PDB entry 7OCY | electron microscopy, 4.25 A resolution (low resolution: residue-level contacts below are approximate; hydrogen-bond / salt-bridge calls are withheld) | chains A and B of the 3 polymer chains in the assembly

[Chain A]
Protein: ABC transporter ATP-binding protein
From: Enterococcus faecalis
Reference sequence: A0A1B4XLV2 (A0A1B4XLV2_ENTFL); numbering as in UniProt (aligned over 1-571)
Chain sequence (571 residues; numbered 1 to 571; the number before each row is that of its first residue):
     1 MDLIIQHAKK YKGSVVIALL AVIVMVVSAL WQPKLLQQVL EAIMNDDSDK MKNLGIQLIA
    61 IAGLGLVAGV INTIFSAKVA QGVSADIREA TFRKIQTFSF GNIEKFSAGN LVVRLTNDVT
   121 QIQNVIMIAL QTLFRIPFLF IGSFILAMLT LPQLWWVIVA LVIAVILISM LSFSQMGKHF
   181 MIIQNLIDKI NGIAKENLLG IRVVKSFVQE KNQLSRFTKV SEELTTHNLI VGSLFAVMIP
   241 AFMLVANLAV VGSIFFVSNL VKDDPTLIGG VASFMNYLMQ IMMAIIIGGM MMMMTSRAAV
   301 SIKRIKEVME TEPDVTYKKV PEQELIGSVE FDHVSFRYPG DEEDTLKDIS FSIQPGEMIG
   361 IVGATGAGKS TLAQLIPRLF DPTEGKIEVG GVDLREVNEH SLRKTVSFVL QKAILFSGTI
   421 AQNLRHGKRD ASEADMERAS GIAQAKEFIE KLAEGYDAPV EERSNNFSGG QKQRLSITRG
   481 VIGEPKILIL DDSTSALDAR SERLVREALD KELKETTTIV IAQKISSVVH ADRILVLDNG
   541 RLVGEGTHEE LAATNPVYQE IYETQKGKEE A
Unresolved in the structure: 1, 339-344, 565-571
What the authors report for this chain:
  - mutagenesis - F235Q, M243D: decreased catalytic activity on Hoechst
  - mutagenesis - F180A, N228A: decreased growth
  - mutagenesis - M243D: increased growth

[Chain B]
Protein: ABC transporter ATP-binding protein
From: Enterococcus faecalis
Reference sequence: A0A1B4XLV0 (A0A1B4XLV0_ENTFL); residue numbers follow UniProt; this construct covers 1-589
Chain sequence (589 residues; each row starts with the number of its first residue):
     1 MTDLIKASKF FYHYLKRYKV SFLFIFLAIF AATYLQVKAP QFVGEAIQEL AKYAVNVMQG
    61 KDDKSAFVSV IWKLLIFYVL TSAASFIYSI LFTQVVGKST NRMRIGLFNK LEKLTIRFFD
   121 SHQDGEILSR FTSDLDNIQN SLNQALLQVL TNIALLVGVL IMMFRQNVEL AWATIASTPI
   181 AILIAVFVIS KARKYVDLQQ DEVGKLNGYM DEKISGQRVI ITNGLQEETI DGFLEQNEKV
   241 RAATYKGQVY SGLLFPMMQG MSLVNTAIVI FFGGWLAING SVDRAAALGL VVMFVQYSQQ
   301 YYQPLMQISS GYSMIQLAVT GARRLNEMFD EPDEIRPENG EKLEEINKAV ALNHVVFGYN
   361 PETPVLKDVS IHVDKGEMVA LVGPTGSGKT TIMNLMNRFY DVNEGAVTFD GVDIREMDLD
   421 SLRSHVGIVL QESVLFSGTI RENIAFGKPE ATDEEIVQAA KQANIHEFIV NLEQGYDTEI
   481 TEENNLFSTG QKQLVSIART IITNPELLIL DEATSNVDTV TEAKIQKAMD EAIKGRTSFV
   541 IAHRLKTILN ADRIIVLRDG EVIEEGNHHE LVEQDGFYAE LYKNQFVFE
Unresolved in the structure: 1, 447-449, 482-484, 586-589
What the authors report for this chain:
  - mutagenesis - E512Q: abolished catalytic activity (citing earlier work)
  - mutagenesis - D136A: decreased expression
  - mutagenesis - N143S: decreased catalytic activity on Hoechst
  - mutagenesis - D136A, N143A, N143S: decreased growth
  - mutagenesis - T151D, Q307E: increased growth

[Interface between chain A and chain B]
Contacting residue pairs - 121 pairs, chain A then chain B:
  Tyr11(A) - Arg241(B)
  Gln32(A) - Leu263(B)
  Leu36(A) - Ile270(B)
  Leu36(A) - Val295(B)
  Val39(A) - Ile270(B)
  Ile43(A) - Gly274(B)
  Ile43(A) - Ala277(B)
  Ile43(A) - Ile278(B)
  Ile43(A) - Arg284(B)
  Met44(A) - Leu288(B)
  Asp46(A) - Ile278(B)
  Asp46(A) - Arg284(B)
  Asp47(A) - Ile278(B)
  Ser48(A) - Ile278(B)
  Met51(A) - Trp275(B)
  Gly55(A) - Phe271(B)
  Leu58(A) - Ala267(B)
  Leu58(A) - Ile270(B)
  Ile59(A) - Val264(B)
  Ile59(A) - Ala267(B)
  Ala62(A) - Val264(B)
  Ala62(A) - Ala267(B)
  Leu66(A) - Met257(B)
  Leu66(A) - Gly260(B)
  Leu66(A) - Met261(B)
  Val70(A) - Met257(B)
  Thr73(A) - Gly252(B)
  Thr73(A) - Leu253(B)
  Ile74(A) - Tyr245(B)
  Ile74(A) - Val249(B)
  Ala77(A) - Val249(B)
  Lys78(A) - Tyr245(B)
  Gln81(A) - Arg241(B)
  Gln81(A) - Tyr245(B)
  Ala85(A) - Asn237(B)
  Ala85(A) - Arg241(B)
  Asp86(A) - Arg241(B)
  Arg88(A) - Phe233(B)
  Arg88(A) - Asn237(B)
  Glu89(A) - Phe233(B)
  Phe92(A) - Phe233(B)
  Arg93(A) - Ile230(B)
  Ile95(A) - Ile214(B)
  Gln96(A) - Gln226(B)
  Phe98(A) - Ile221(B)
  Phe100(A) - Arg218(B)
  Ile103(A) - Gln217(B)
  Leu111(A) - Ile214(B)
  Val112(A) - Asp211(B)
  Leu115(A) - Met210(B)
  Thr116(A) - Asn207(B)
  Gln123(A) - Gln248(B)
  Met127(A) - Gln248(B)
  Gln131(A) - Gly252(B)
  Gln131(A) - Pro256(B)
  Asn191(A) - Thr132(B)
  Asn191(A) - Asp136(B)
  Lys195(A) - Leu128(B)
  Glu196(A) - Phe436(B)
  Glu196(A) - Ser437(B)
  Glu196(A) - Thr481(B)
  Asn197(A) - Phe108(B)
  Asn197(A) - Glu112(B)
  Leu198(A) - Ile127(B)
  Ile201(A) - Phe119(B)
  Arg202(A) - Asp120(B)
  Lys205(A) - Glu112(B)
  Lys205(A) - Lys113(B)
  Lys205(A) - Leu114(B)
  Ser206(A) - Arg423(B)
  Val208(A) - Asp420(B)
  Gln209(A) - Ala445(B)
  Gln209(A) - Phe446(B)
  Gln209(A) - Glu450(B)
  Glu210(A) - Glu112(B)
  Leu214(A) - Phe108(B)
  Leu214(A) - Asn109(B)
  Leu214(A) - Glu112(B)
  Phe217(A) - Arg104(B)
  Phe217(A) - Phe108(B)
  Thr218(A) - Ile105(B)
  Ser221(A) - Asn101(B)
  Ser221(A) - Arg104(B)
  Glu222(A) - Asn101(B)
  Leu224(A) - Arg104(B)
  Thr225(A) - Asn101(B)
  Leu229(A) - Gln94(B)
  Gly232(A) - Thr93(B)
  Ala236(A) - Phe86(B)
  Ala236(A) - Ser89(B)
  Ala236(A) - Ile90(B)
  Pro240(A) - Ser82(B)
  Pro240(A) - Ser85(B)
  Pro240(A) - Phe86(B)
  Leu244(A) - Val79(B)
  Leu244(A) - Ser82(B)
  Asn247(A) - Tyr78(B)
  Val251(A) - Ile71(B)
  Val251(A) - Leu74(B)
  Ile254(A) - Phe67(B)
  Ile254(A) - Ile71(B)
  Phe255(A) - Phe67(B)
  Val257(A) - Leu50(B)
  Ser258(A) - Leu50(B)
  Ser258(A) - Tyr53(B)
  Ser258(A) - Lys64(B)
  Ser258(A) - Phe67(B)
  Asn259(A) - Lys64(B)
  Lys262(A) - Val57(B)
  Ile268(A) - Ile47(B)
  Ile268(A) - Leu50(B)
  Ile268(A) - Ala51(B)
  Ala272(A) - Val292(B)
  Met275(A) - Gln296(B)
  Asn276(A) - Gln299(B)
  Phe416(A) - Glu212(B)
  Ser417(A) - Glu212(B)
  His426(A) - Asn223(B)
  His426(A) - Leu225(B)
  Glu462(A) - Glu212(B)
  Ala499(A) - Asn584(B)
Also at the interface, not in a pair above, chain A (103 interface residues in all): Ala29, Leu40, Ile56, Gly82, Ala108, Asn124, Arg135, Ile187, Leu199, Phe207, Gln213, Arg216, Asn228, Ser233, Phe235, Met243, Val261, Pro265, Met279, Met283, Leu379, Phe408, Ile414
Also at the interface, not in a pair above, chain B (102 interface residues in all): Gln36, Ala46, Ala54, Met58, Leu75, Leu111, Asp124, Phe131, Gln139, Asn143, Leu206, Tyr209, Val219, Thr222, Thr229, Leu234, Thr244, Phe255, Thr266, Ile268, Gln303, Thr503

[Summary]
103 residues of chain A and 102 residues of chain B are in contact. The paper reports that D136A, N143A and
N143S of chain B reduce growth; F235Q and M243D of chain A reduce catalytic activity on Hoechst; 10
substitutions were tested in all.
Chain A is ABC transporter ATP-binding protein and chain B is ABC transporter ATP-binding protein, both from
Enterococcus faecalis; the structure, Enterococcus faecalis EfrCD in complex with a nanobody, was determined
by electron microscopy.
